Entry 4JI7 (X-ray diffraction, 3.50 A resolution); this record covers chains A and M of the 21 polymer chains in the assembly.

# Chain A
Molecule: 16S rRNA
From: Thermus thermophilus
Sequence (1522 nucleotides; each row starts with the number of its first residue; note: 42 numbers in that range are skipped by the numbering (no residue carries them; nothing is unmodelled there); a row labelled like 190A-190L holds insertion residues (190A, then the next letters in order); numbering starts at 0):
     0 UUUGUUGGAG AGUUUGAUCC UGGCUCAGGG UGAACGCUGG CGGCGUGCCU AAGACAUGCA
    60 AGUCGUGCGG G
    73 CCGCGGGGUU UU
    88 ACUCCG
    95 UGGUC
   101 AGCGGCGGAC GGGUGAGUAA CGCGUGGGU
  129A G
   130 ACCUACCCGG AAGAGGGGGA CAACCCGGGG AAACUCGGGC UAAUCCCCCA UGUGGACCCG
   190 C
190A-190L CCCUUGGGGUGU
   191 GUCCAAAGGG CUUU
   216 GCCCGCUUCC GGAUGGGCCC GCGUCCCAUC AGCUAGUUGG UGGGGUAAUG GCCCACCAAG
   276 GCGACGACGG GUAGCCGGUC UGAGAGGAUG GCCGGCCACA GGGGCACUGA GACACGGGCC
   336 CCACUCCUAC GGGAGGCAGC AGUUAGGAAU CUUCCGCAAU GGGCGCAAGC CUGACGGAGC
   396 GACGCCGCUU GGAGGAAGAA GCCCUUCGGG GUGUAAACUC CUGAA
   442 CCCGGGACGA AACCCCCGAC GA
   474 GGGGACUGAC GGUACCGGG
   494 GUAAUAGCGC CGGCCAACUC CGUGCCAGCA GCCGCGGUAA UACGGAGGGC GCGAGCGUUA
   554 CCCGGAUUCA CUGGGCGUAA AGGGCGUGUA GGCGGCCUGG GGCGUCCCAU GUGAAAGACC
   614 ACGGCUCAAC CGUGGGGGAG CGUGGGAUAC GCUCAGGCUA GACGGUGGGA GAGGGUGGUG
   674 GAAUUCCCGG AGUAGCGGUG AAAUGCGCAG AUACCGGGAG GAACGCCGAU GGCGAAGGCA
   734 GCCACCUGGU CCACCCGUGA CGCUGAGGCG CGAAAGCGUG GGGAGCAAAC CGGAUUAGAU
   794 ACCCGGGUAG UCCACGCCCU AAACGAUGCG CGCUAGGUCU CUGGGUCU
   848 CCUGGGGGCC GAAGCUAACG CGUUAAGCGC GCCGCCUGGG GAGUACGGCC GCAAGGCUGA
   908 AACUCAAAGG AAUUGACGGG GGCCCGCACA AGCGGUGGAG CAUGUGGUUU AAUUCGAAGX
   968 AACGCGAAGA ACCUUACCAG GCCUUGACAU GCUAGG
 1003A G
  1004 AACCCGGGUG AAAGCCUGGG GUGCCCC
1030A-1030D GCGA
  1031 GGGGAGCCCU AGCACAGGUG CUGCAUGGCC GUCGUCAGCU CGUGCCGUGA GGUGUUGGGU
  1091 UAAGUCCCGC AACGAGCGCA ACCCCCGCCG UUAGUUGCCA GCGGUUCGGC CGGGCACUCU
  1151 AACGGGACUG CCCGCGAAA
  1171 GCGGGAGGAA GGAGGGGACG ACGUCUGGUC AGCAUGGCCC UUACGGCCUG GGCGACACAC
  1231 GUGCUACAAU GCCCACUACA AAGCGAUGCC ACCCGGCAAC GGGGAGCUAA UCGCAAAAAG
  1291 GUGGGCCCAG UUCGGAUUGG GGUCUGCAAC CCGACCCCAU GAAGCCGGAA UCGCUAGUAA
  1351 UCGCGGAUCA G
 1361A C
  1362 CAUGCCGCGG UGAAUACGUU CCCGGGCCUU GUACACACXG CCXGUXACGC CAUGGGAGCG
  1422 GGCUCUACCC GAAGUCGCCG GG
  1446 AGCCUACGGG
  1459 CAGGCGCCGA GGGUAGGGCC CGUGACUGGG GCGAAGUCGU AACAAGGUAG CUGUACCGGA
  1519 AGGUGCGGCU GGAUCCACUC CUUUCU
Unresolved in the structure: 0-2, 1534-1538
Differences from the reference sequence: conflict C1534 (A2157 in M26923.1), A1535 (C2158 in M26923.1)
Modified positions: PSU (pseudouridine-5'-monophosphate) at position 516, 7MG (7N-methyl-8-hydroguanosine-5'-monophosphate) at position 527, M2G (N2-dimethylguanosine-5'-monophosphate) at position 966, 5MC (5-methylcytidine-5'-monophosphate) at position 967, 2MG (2N-methylguanosine-5'-monophosphate) at position 1207, 5MC (5-methylcytidine-5'-monophosphate) at position 1400, 4OC (4n,o2'-methylcytidine-5'-monophosphate) at position 1402, 5MC (5-methylcytidine-5'-monophosphate) at position 1404, 5MC (5-methylcytidine-5'-monophosphate) at position 1407, UR3 (3-methyluridine-5'-monophoshate) at position 1498, MA6 (6N-dimethyladenosine-5'-monophoshate) at position 1518, MA6 (6N-dimethyladenosine-5'-monophoshate) at position 1519, PSU (pseudouridine-5'-monophosphate) at position 1540, PSU (pseudouridine-5'-monophosphate) at position 1541
Ion coordination: Mg2+ site 1 near U12 (its only coordinating residue here); Mg2+ site 2: G15, U920; Mg2+ site 3: C58, U387; Mg2+ site 4: A59, U387; Mg2+ site 5 near G61 (its only coordinating residue here); Mg2+ site 6 near U83 (its only coordinating residue here); Mg2+ site 7: G107, G324; Mg2+ site 8 near A109 (its only coordinating residue here); Mg2+ site 9: C110, G377; Mg2+ site 10 near G111 (its only coordinating residue here); Mg2+ site 11: G117, G289; Mg2+ site 12: C121, G124, U125, G236; 98 more Mg2+ sites not listed
What the authors report for this chain:
  - conformationally variable residues (order/disorder transition, register shift): A1408, C1409, G1410 to G1415, G1491, A1492, A1493, G1494
  - mutagenesis - C1490U: increased growth

# Chain M
Molecule: Ribosomal protein S13
From: Thermus thermophilus
UniProtKB: P80377 (RS13_THET8); numbering as in UniProt (aligned over 1-126)
Sequence (126 residues; numbered 1 to 126; the number before each row is that of its first residue):
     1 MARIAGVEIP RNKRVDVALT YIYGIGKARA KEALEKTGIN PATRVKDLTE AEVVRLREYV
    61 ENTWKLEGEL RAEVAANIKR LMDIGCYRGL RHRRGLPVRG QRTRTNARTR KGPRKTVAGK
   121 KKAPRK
Unresolved in the structure: 1, 120-126

# Chain A / chain M interface
Contacting residue pairs (88):
  G947(A) - Arg108(M)  phosphate contact
  G947(A) - Thr109(M)  phosphate contact
  C948(A) - Asn106(M)  phosphate contact
  C948(A) - Ala107(M)  phosphate contact
  C948(A) - Arg108(M)  hydrogen bond to the phosphate
  C948(A) - Thr109(M)  hydrogen bond to the phosphate
  A949(A) - Gln101(M)  phosphate contact
  A949(A) - Asn106(M)  base contact
  U950(A) - Arg102(M)  salt bridge to the phosphate
  U950(A) - Thr105(M)  hydrogen bond to the base
  U950(A) - Asn106(M)  base contact
  G951(A) - Arg102(M)  salt bridge to the phosphate
  G951(A) - Thr105(M)  base contact
  U952(A) - Arg104(M)  base contact
  U952(A) - Thr105(M)  base contact
  G953(A) - Arg104(M)  salt bridge to the phosphate
  G954(A) - Arg104(M)  hydrogen bond to the base
  A1225(A) - Gln101(M)  phosphate contact
  A1225(A) - Arg102(M)  phosphate contact
  A1225(A) - Thr103(M)  hydrogen bond to the phosphate
  A1225(A) - Arg104(M)  phosphate contact
  C1226(A) - Arg91(M)  salt bridge to the phosphate
  C1226(A) - Leu96(M)  phosphate contact
  C1226(A) - Thr103(M)  hydrogen bond to the sugar
  C1226(A) - Arg104(M)  base contact
  C1226(A) - Lys111(M)  hydrogen bond to the sugar
  A1227(A) - Leu96(M)  phosphate contact
  A1227(A) - Lys111(M)  phosphate contact
  A1227(A) - Lys115(M)  hydrogen bond to the sugar
  A1227(A) - Val117(M)  sugar contact
  C1228(A) - Arg104(M)  hydrogen bond to the base
  C1228(A) - Arg108(M)  salt bridge to the phosphate
  C1228(A) - Lys111(M)  salt bridge to the phosphate
  C1228(A) - Pro113(M)  phosphate contact
  C1228(A) - Lys115(M)  salt bridge to the phosphate
  C1228(A) - Thr116(M)  hydrogen bond to the phosphate
  C1228(A) - Val117(M)  hydrogen bond to the sugar
  A1229(A) - Arg104(M)  base contact
  A1229(A) - Thr105(M)  base contact
  A1229(A) - Arg114(M)  salt bridge to the phosphate
  A1229(A) - Thr116(M)  hydrogen bond to the phosphate
  C1230(A) - Thr105(M)  base contact
  G1295(A) - Arg14(M)  hydrogen bond to the sugar
  C1296(A) - Arg14(M)  sugar contact
  C1296(A) - Arg44(M)  salt bridge to the phosphate
  C1297(A) - Arg44(M)  salt bridge to the phosphate
  U1301(A) - Lys13(M)  hydrogen bond to the phosphate
  U1302(A) - Lys13(M)  salt bridge to the phosphate
  U1302(A) - Arg14(M)  hydrogen bond to the base
  U1302(A) - Val17(M)  phosphate contact
  A1306(A) - Thr109(M)  sugar contact
  U1307(A) - Gln101(M)  hydrogen bond to the phosphate
  U1307(A) - Thr109(M)  sugar contact
  U1307(A) - Arg110(M)  phosphate contact
  U1308(A) - His92(M)  hydrogen bond to the phosphate
  U1308(A) - Pro97(M)  phosphate contact
  U1308(A) - Val98(M)  hydrogen bond to the phosphate
  U1308(A) - Arg99(M)  base contact
  U1308(A) - Gln101(M)  hydrogen bond to the phosphate
  U1308(A) - Arg110(M)  salt bridge to the phosphate
  G1309(A) - Val74(M)  sugar contact
  G1309(A) - Asn77(M)  hydrogen bond to the sugar
  G1309(A) - Ile78(M)  sugar contact
  G1309(A) - Arg88(M)  salt bridge to the phosphate
  G1309(A) - His92(M)  salt bridge to the phosphate
  G1309(A) - Val98(M)  phosphate contact
  G1309(A) - Arg99(M)  salt bridge to the phosphate
  G1310(A) - Asn77(M)  sugar contact
  G1310(A) - Arg88(M)  salt bridge to the phosphate
  C1320(A) - Tyr87(M)  sugar contact
  C1321(A) - Tyr87(M)  sugar contact
  G1323(A) - Arg99(M)  phosphate contact
  C1328(A) - Ala28(M)  phosphate contact
  C1328(A) - Arg29(M)  phosphate contact
  A1329(A) - Tyr23(M)  phosphate contact
  A1329(A) - Gly24(M)  sugar contact
  A1329(A) - Ile25(M)  phosphate contact
  A1329(A) - Gly26(M)  hydrogen bond to the phosphate
  A1329(A) - Ala28(M)  phosphate contact
  A1329(A) - Arg29(M)  hydrogen bond to the phosphate
  A1329(A) - Leu70(M)  sugar contact
  U1330(A) - Ile22(M)  phosphate contact
  U1330(A) - Tyr23(M)  phosphate contact
  U1330(A) - Gly24(M)  phosphate contact
  U1330(A) - Ile25(M)  hydrogen bond to the phosphate
  U1330(A) - Gly26(M)  phosphate contact
  G1331(A) - Tyr23(M)  phosphate contact
  A1332(A) - Thr109(M)  base contact
Also at the interface, not in a pair above, chain A (34 interface residues in all): G1224, C1322
Also at the interface, not in a pair above, chain M (46 interface residues in all): Thr20, Tyr21, Lys27, Arg71, Arg80, Leu81, Gly100

# Overview
34 residues of chain A and 46 residues of chain M are in contact; the contacts include 23 hydrogen bonds and
16 salt bridges. Among the polar pairs are U950(A)-Thr105(M), G954(A)-Arg104(M) and C1228(A)-Arg104(M). The
paper reports that C1490U of chain A increases growth; conformational variability at A1408(A), C1409(A) and
G1410(A) among others.
Here chain A is 16S rRNA and chain M is Ribosomal protein S13, both from Thermus thermophilus. Entry 4JI7
(Crystal Structure of 30S ribosomal subunit from Thermus thermophilus) was determined by X-ray diffraction
together with 4JI0, 4JI1, 4JI2, 4JI3, 4JI4, 4JI5, 4JI6 and 4JI8 from the same study.
